8EOK - chains H and D of the 6 polymer chains in the assembly; structure by electron microscopy, 3.53 A resolution.

Chain H:
Protein: Complement C3b alpha' chain
Organism: Homo sapiens
UniProtKB: P01024 (CO3_HUMAN); residues 727-1641 here correspond to UniProt positions 749-1663 (UniProt number = residue number + 22)
Chain sequence (915 residues; row label = number of the first residue in the row):
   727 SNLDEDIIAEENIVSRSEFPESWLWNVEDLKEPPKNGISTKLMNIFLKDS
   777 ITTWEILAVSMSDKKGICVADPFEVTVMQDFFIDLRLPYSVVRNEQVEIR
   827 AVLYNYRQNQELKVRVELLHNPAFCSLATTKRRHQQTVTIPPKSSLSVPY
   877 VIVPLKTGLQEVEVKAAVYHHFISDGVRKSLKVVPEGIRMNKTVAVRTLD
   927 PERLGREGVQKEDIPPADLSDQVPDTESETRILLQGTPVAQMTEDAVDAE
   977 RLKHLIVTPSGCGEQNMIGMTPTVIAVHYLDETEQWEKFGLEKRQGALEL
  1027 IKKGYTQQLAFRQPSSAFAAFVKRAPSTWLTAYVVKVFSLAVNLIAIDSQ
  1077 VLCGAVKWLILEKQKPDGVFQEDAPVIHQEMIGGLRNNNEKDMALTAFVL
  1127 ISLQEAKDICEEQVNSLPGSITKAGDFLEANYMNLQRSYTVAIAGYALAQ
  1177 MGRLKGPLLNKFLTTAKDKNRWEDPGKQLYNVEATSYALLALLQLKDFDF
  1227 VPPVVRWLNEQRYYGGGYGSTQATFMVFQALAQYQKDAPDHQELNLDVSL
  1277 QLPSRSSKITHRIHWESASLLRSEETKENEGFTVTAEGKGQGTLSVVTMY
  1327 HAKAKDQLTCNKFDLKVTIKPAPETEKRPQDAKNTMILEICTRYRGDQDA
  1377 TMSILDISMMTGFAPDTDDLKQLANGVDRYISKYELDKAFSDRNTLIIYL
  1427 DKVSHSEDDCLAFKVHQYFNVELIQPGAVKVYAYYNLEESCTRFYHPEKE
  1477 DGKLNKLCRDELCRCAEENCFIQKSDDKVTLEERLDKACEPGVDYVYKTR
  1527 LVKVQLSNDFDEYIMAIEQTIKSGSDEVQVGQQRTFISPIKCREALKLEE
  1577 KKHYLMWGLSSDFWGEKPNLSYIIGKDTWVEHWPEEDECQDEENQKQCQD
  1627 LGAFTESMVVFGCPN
Disordered / not traced: 727-729, 1332-1334, 1350-1358, 1500-1504
Disulfides: Cys851-Cys1491, Cys1079-Cys1136, Cys1336-Cys1467, Cys1367-Cys1436, Cys1484-Cys1489, Cys1496-Cys1568, Cys1515-Cys1639, Cys1615-Cys1624
Metal / ion sites: Mg2+: Asn1641 (shared with Thr328(D) of chain D)
Curated features (UniProtKB/Swiss-Prot):
  - region: Glu1612 to Phe1637 (Interaction with CFP/properdin)
  - site: Arg932, Glu933 (Cleavage), Arg1281, Ser1282 (Cleavage), Arg1298, Ser1299 (Cleavage), Asn1641 (Coordinates Mg(2+) for interaction with Complement factor B Bb fragment (CFB))
  - modified residue (Phosphoserine): Ser946, Ser1299, Ser1551
  - glycosylation (N-linked (GlcNAc...) asparagine): Asn917, Asn1595
  - cross-link: Cys988 to Gln991 (Isoglutamyl cysteine thioester (Cys-Gln))

Chain D:
Protein: Complement factor B
Organism: Homo sapiens
Notes: EC 3.4.21.47
UniProtKB: P00751 (CFAB_HUMAN); residues -23 to 739 here correspond to UniProt positions 2-764 (UniProt number = residue number + 25)
Chain sequence (763 residues; each row starts with the number of its first residue; numbers below 1 keep their minus sign (Gly-23 is residue -23)):
   -23 GSNLSPQLCLMPFILGLLSGGVTTTPWSLARPQGSCSLEGVEIKGGSFRL
    27 LQEGQALEYVCPSGFYPYPVQTRTCRSTGSWSTLKTQDQKTVRKAECRAI
    77 HCPRPHDFENGEYWPRSPYYNVSDEISFHCYDGYTLRGSANRTCQVNGRW
   127 SGQTAICDNGAGYCSNPGIPIGTRKVGSQYRLEDSVTYHCSRGLTLRGSQ
   177 RRTCQEGGSWSGTEPSCQDSFMYDTPQEVAEAFLSSLTETIEGVDAEDGH
   227 GPGEQQKRKIVLDPSGSMNIYLVLDGSDSIGASNFTGAKKCLVNLIEKVA
   277 SYGVKPRYGLVTYATYPKIWVKVSEADSSNADWVTKQLNEINYEDHKLKS
   327 GTNTKKALQAVYSMMSWPDDVPPEGWNRTRHVIILMTDGLHNMGGDPITV
   377 IDEIRDLLYIGKDRKNPREDYLDVYVFGVGPLVNQVNINALASKKDNEQH
   427 VFKVKDMENLEDVFYQMIDESQSLSLCGMVWEHRKGTDYHKQPWQAKISV
   477 IRPSKGHESCMGAVVSEYFVLTAAHCFTVDDKEHSIKVSVGGEKRDLEIE
   527 VVLFHPNYNINGKKEAGIPEFYDYDVALIKLKNKLKYGQTIRPICLPCTE
   577 GTTRALRLPPTTTCQQQKEELLPAQDIKALFVSEEEKKLTRKEVYIKNGD
   627 KKGSCERDAQYAPGYDKVKDISEVVTPRFLCTGGVSPYADPNTCRGDSGG
   677 PLIVHKRSRFIQVGVISWGVVDVCKNQKRQKQVPAHARDFHINLFQVLPW
   727 LKEKLQDEDLGFL
Disordered / not traced: -23 to 10, 218-232, 323-325, 345-346, 538-540, 705-708
Disulfides: Cys12-Cys51, Cys37-Cys73, Cys78-Cys120, Cys106-Cys133, Cys140-Cys180, Cys166-Cys193, Cys453-Cys571, Cys486-Cys502, Cys574-Cys590, Cys631-Cys657, Cys670-Cys700
Glycans and other covalent adducts: N-acetylglucosamine (NAG) linked to Asn353
Metal / ion sites: Mg2+: Thr328 (shared with Asn1641(H) of chain H)
Curated features (UniProtKB/Swiss-Prot):
  - active site (Charge relay system): His501, Asp551, Ser674
  - binding site (Mg(2+)): Ser253, Ser255, Thr328
  - binding site (Mn(2+)): Ser253, Ser255, Thr328
  - site: Arg234, Lys235 (Cleavage)
  - glycosylation: Asn97 (N-linked (GlcNAc...) asparagine), Asn117 (N-linked (GlcNAc...) asparagine), Asn260 (N-linked (GlcNAc...) asparagine), Lys266 (N-linked (Glc) (glycation) lysine), Asn353 (N-linked (GlcNAc...) asparagine)

How chain H and chain D interact:
Contacting residue pairs - 25 pairs, chain H then chain D:
  Trp749(H) - Tyr107(D)
  Leu750(H) - Tyr107(D)
  Trp751(H) - Asp108(D)
  Asn752(H) - His105(D)
  Phe772(H) - Trp90(D)
  Lys774(H) - Arg92(D)
  Leu845(H) - Arg168(D)
  His846(H) - Arg168(D)
  Arg904(H) - His82(D)
  Glu955(H) - Arg157(D)  salt bridge
  Arg1281(H) - Leu158(D)
  Ser1283(H) - Glu182(D)  hydrogen bond
  Lys1303(H) - Glu159(D)
  Glu1508(H) - Ser53(D)  hydrogen bond
  Glu1508(H) - Thr54(D)  hydrogen bond (side chain-backbone)
  Asp1512(H) - Thr54(D)
  Pro1517(H) - His367(D)
  Cys1639(H) - Ser326(D)
  Cys1639(H) - Gly327(D)  hydrogen bond (backbone-backbone)
  Pro1640(H) - Asp254(D)
  Pro1640(H) - Ser326(D)
  Asn1641(H) - Asp254(D)
  Asn1641(H) - Gly327(D)  hydrogen bond (backbone-backbone)
  Asn1641(H) - Thr328(D)  hydrogen bond (backbone-side chain)
  Asn1641(H) - Met369(D)
Other interface residues (no listed pair), chain H (35 interface residues in all): Glu744, Ser748, Val753, Leu885, Glu887, Glu889, Pro1279, Ser1280, Ser1282, Glu1301, Glu1304, Cys1515, Ser1549, Gly1550, Ser1551, Phe1637
Other interface residues (no listed pair), chain D (27 interface residues in all): Glu88, Arg150, Val152, Ser253, Asn368, Gly370, Gly371, Lys391

In short:
Chain H and chain D form an interface of 35 and 27 residues respectively; the contacts include 6 hydrogen
bonds and 1 salt bridge. Among the polar pairs are Glu955(H)-Arg157(D), Ser1283(H)-Glu182(D) and
Glu1508(H)-Ser53(D). Covalently linked N-acetylglucosamine: at Asn353(D).
Here chain H is Complement C3b alpha' chain and chain D is Complement factor B, both from Homo sapiens. Entry
8EOK (Structure of the C3bB proconvertase in complex with lufaxin and factor Xa) was determined by electron
microscopy, deposited together with 8ENU and 8EO2.
